3CQZ - chains B and C of the 11 polymer chains in the assembly; structure by X-ray diffraction, 2.80 A resolution.

== Chain B ==
Protein: DNA-directed RNA polymerase II subunit RPB2
Source organism: Saccharomyces cerevisiae
Notes: EC 2.7.7.6
UniProt: P08518 (RPB2_YEAST); numbering as in UniProt; present here: 1-1173, 1175-1224
Sequence (1224 residues; numbered 1 to 1225; 1 number in that range is skipped by the numbering (no residue carries it; nothing is unmodelled there); the number before each row is that of its first residue):
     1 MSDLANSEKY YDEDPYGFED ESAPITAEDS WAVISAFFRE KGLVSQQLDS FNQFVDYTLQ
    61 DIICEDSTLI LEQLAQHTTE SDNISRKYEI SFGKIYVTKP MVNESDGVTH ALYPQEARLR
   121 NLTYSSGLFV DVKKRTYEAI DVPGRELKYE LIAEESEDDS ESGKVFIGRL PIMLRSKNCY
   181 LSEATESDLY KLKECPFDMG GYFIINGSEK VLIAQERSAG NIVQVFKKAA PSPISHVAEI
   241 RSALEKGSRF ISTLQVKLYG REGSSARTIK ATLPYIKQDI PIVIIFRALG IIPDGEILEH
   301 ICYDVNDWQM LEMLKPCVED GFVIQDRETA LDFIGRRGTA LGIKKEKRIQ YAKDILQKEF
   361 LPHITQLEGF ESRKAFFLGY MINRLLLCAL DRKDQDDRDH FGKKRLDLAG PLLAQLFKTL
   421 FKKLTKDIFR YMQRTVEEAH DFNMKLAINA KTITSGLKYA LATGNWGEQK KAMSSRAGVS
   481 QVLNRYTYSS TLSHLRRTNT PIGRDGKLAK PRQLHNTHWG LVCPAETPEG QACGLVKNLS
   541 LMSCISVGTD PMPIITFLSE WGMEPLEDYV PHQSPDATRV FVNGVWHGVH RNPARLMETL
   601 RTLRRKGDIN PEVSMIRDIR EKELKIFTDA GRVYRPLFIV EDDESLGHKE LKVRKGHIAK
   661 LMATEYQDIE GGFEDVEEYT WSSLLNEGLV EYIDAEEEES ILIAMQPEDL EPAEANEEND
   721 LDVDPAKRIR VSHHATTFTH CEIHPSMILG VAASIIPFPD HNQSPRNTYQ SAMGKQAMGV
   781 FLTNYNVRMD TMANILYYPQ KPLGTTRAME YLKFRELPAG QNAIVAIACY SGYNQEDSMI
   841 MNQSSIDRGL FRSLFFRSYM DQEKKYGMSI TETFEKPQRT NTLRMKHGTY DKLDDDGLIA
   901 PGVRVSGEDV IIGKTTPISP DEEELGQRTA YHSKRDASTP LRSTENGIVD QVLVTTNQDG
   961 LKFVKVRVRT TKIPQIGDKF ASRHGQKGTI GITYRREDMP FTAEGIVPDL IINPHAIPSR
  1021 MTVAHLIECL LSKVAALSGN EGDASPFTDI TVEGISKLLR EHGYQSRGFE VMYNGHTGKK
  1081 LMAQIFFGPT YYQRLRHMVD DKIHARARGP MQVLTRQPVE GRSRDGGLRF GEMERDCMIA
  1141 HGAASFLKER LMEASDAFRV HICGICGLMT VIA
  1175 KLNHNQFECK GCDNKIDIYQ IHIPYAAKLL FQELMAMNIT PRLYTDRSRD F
Unresolved in the structure: 1-19, 70-88, 135-160, 248-250, 431-445, 467-476, 669-675, 713-721, 866-869, 881-883, 918-932, 1100-1126, 1175-1177, 1223-1225
Bound ions: Zn2+: C1163, C1166, C1183, C1186

== Chain C ==
Protein: DNA-directed RNA polymerase II subunit RPB3
Source organism: Saccharomyces cerevisiae
UniProt: P16370 (RPB3_YEAST); numbering as in UniProt (aligned over 1-318)
Sequence (318 residues; numbered 1 to 318; the number before each row is that of its first residue):
     1 MSEEGPQVKI REASKDNVDF ILSNVDLAMA NSLRRVMIAE IPTLAIDSVE VETNTTVLAD
    61 EFIAHRLGLI PLQSMDIEQL EYSRDCFCED HCDKCSVVLT LQAFGESEST TNVYSKDLVI
   121 VSNLMGRNIG HPIIQDKEGN GVLICKLRKG QELKLTCVAK KGIAKEHAKW GPAAAIEFEY
   181 DPWNKLKHTD YWYEQDSAKE WPQSKNCEYE DPPNEGDPFD YKAQADTFYM NVESVGSIPV
   241 DQVVVRGIDT LQKKVASILL ALTQMDQDKV NFASGDNNTA SNMLGSNEDV MMTGAEQDPY
   301 SNASQMGNTG SGGYDNAW
Unresolved in the structure: 1-2, 268-318
Bound ions: Zn2+: C86, C88, C92, C95
UniProt features mapped onto this chain:
  - binding site (Zn(2+)): C86, C88, C92, C95
  - modified residue: S2 (N-acetylserine)
  - natural variant: A30 (A30D: In mutant RPB3-1)
  - mutagenesis: K9 (K9E: Transcript termination readthrough)

== Interface between chain B and chain C ==
Pairs across the interface (76):
  Y797(B) - E61(C)
  Y797(B) - F62(C)  hydrophobic
  Y798(B) - F62(C)  hydrophobic
  Y798(B) - H65(C)
  Y798(B) - R66(C)  hydrogen bond
  S844(B) - A168(C)
  D847(B) - H65(C)
  D847(B) - H167(C)  hydrogen bond (backbone-side chain)
  D847(B) - A168(C)  hydrogen bond (side chain-backbone)
  R848(B) - H65(C)
  R848(B) - A168(C)
  G849(B) - H65(C)
  R852(B) - H65(C)  hydrogen bond
  R969(B) - A59(C)
  R969(B) - E61(C)  salt bridge
  T971(B) - E61(C)  hydrogen bond
  R995(B) - K165(C)
  R996(B) - I38(C)
  R996(B) - A173(C)  hydrogen bond (side chain-backbone)
  R996(B) - A174(C)  hydrogen bond (side chain-backbone)
  R996(B) - A175(C)
  E997(B) - R34(C)  hydrogen bond (backbone-side chain)
  E997(B) - R35(C)  salt bridge
  E997(B) - A39(C)
  E997(B) - K165(C)
  D998(B) - R35(C)  salt bridge
  F1001(B) - R34(C)
  F1001(B) - F178(C)  hydrophobic
  A1003(B) - E177(C)
  A1003(B) - F178(C)  hydrogen bond (backbone-backbone)
  E1004(B) - E177(C)
  G1005(B) - A175(C)
  G1005(B) - I176(C)
  G1005(B) - E177(C)
  R1060(B) - K199(C)  hydrogen bond (side chain-backbone)
  R1060(B) - E200(C)
  R1060(B) - P202(C)
  G1063(B) - P202(C)
  Y1064(B) - P202(C)
  Q1065(B) - E200(C)
  Q1065(B) - W201(C)
  Q1065(B) - P202(C)
  R1067(B) - E194(C)  salt bridge
  F1069(B) - W192(C)
  F1069(B) - W201(C)  hydrophobic
  V1071(B) - Y191(C)  hydrophobic
  Y1073(B) - F178(C)
  Y1073(B) - E179(C)
  Y1073(B) - Y180(C)  hydrophobic
  G1075(B) - N31(C)  hydrogen bond (backbone-side chain)
  G1075(B) - R34(C)  hydrogen bond (backbone-side chain)
  G1075(B) - R35(C)  hydrogen bond (backbone-side chain)
  H1076(B) - N31(C)  hydrogen bond (backbone-side chain)
  T1077(B) - L27(C)
  T1077(B) - N31(C)  hydrogen bond (backbone-side chain)
  G1078(B) - L27(C)
  G1078(B) - N31(C)  hydrogen bond (backbone-side chain)
  G1078(B) - F178(C)
  G1078(B) - Y180(C)
  K1079(B) - L27(C)
  K1079(B) - Y180(C)
  K1079(B) - H188(C)
  K1080(B) - Y180(C)  hydrogen bond (backbone-side chain)
  K1080(B) - D181(C)  hydrogen bond (side chain-backbone)
  K1080(B) - T189(C)
  L1081(B) - H188(C)
  L1081(B) - T189(C)  hydrogen bond (backbone-side chain)
  M1082(B) - K187(C)
  M1082(B) - H188(C)
  M1082(B) - T189(C)
  M1082(B) - D190(C)  hydrogen bond (backbone-backbone)
  Q1084(B) - T189(C)  hydrogen bond
  Q1084(B) - D190(C)  hydrogen bond (side chain-backbone)
  Q1084(B) - Y191(C)
  Q1084(B) - W192(C)
  Q1084(B) - W201(C)
Other interface residues (no listed pair), chain B (42 interface residues in all): Y785, N786, L854, I948, T970, M999, E1070, A1083
Other interface residues (no listed pair), chain C (38 interface residues in all): V57, D60, L69, N184

== Overview ==
The interface between chain B and chain C involves 42 residues on one side and 38 on the other; the contacts
include 22 hydrogen bonds and 4 salt bridges. Polar pairs include R969(B)-E61(C), E997(B)-R35(C) and
D998(B)-R35(C).
Chain B is DNA-directed RNA polymerase II subunit RPB2 and chain C is DNA-directed RNA polymerase II subunit
RPB3, both from Saccharomyces cerevisiae; the structure, Crystal structure of 10 subunit RNA polymerase II in
complex with the inhibitor alpha-amanitin, was determined by X-ray diffraction.
